1KAA - chain A; structure by X-ray diffraction, 1.90 A resolution.

# Chain A
Name: Staphylococcal nuclease
From: Staphylococcus aureus
Notes: EC 3.1.31.1
UniProt: P00644 (NUC_STAAU); residues 6-141 here correspond to UniProt positions 88-223 (UniProt number = residue number + 82)
Sequence (136 residues; each row starts with the number of its first residue):
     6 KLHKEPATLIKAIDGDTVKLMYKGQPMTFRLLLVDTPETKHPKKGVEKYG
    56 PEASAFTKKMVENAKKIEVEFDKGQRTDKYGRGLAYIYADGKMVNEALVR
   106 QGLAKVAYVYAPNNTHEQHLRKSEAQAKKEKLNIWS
Sequence notes: conflict Ala116 (Lys198 in P00644)
Curated features (UniProtKB/Swiss-Prot):
  - active site: Arg35, Glu43, Arg87
  - binding site (Ca(2+)): Asp21, Asp40, Thr41

# In short
UniProt lists 3 active-site residues and 3 Ca2+-binding residues.
Chain A is Staphylococcal nuclease (Staphylococcus aureus); the structure, Stress and strain in staphylococcal
nuclease, was determined by X-ray diffraction together with 1KAB from the same study.
